Entry 1T20 (X-ray diffraction, 2.20 A resolution); this record covers chains A and C of the 3 polymer chains in the assembly.

== Chain A ==
Protein: HLA class I histocompatibility antigen, A-2 alpha chain
Organism: Homo sapiens
Reference sequence: P01892 (1A02_HUMAN); residues 1-275 here correspond to UniProt positions 25-299 (UniProt number = residue number + 24)
Sequence (275 residues; numbered 1 to 275; the number before each row is that of its first residue):
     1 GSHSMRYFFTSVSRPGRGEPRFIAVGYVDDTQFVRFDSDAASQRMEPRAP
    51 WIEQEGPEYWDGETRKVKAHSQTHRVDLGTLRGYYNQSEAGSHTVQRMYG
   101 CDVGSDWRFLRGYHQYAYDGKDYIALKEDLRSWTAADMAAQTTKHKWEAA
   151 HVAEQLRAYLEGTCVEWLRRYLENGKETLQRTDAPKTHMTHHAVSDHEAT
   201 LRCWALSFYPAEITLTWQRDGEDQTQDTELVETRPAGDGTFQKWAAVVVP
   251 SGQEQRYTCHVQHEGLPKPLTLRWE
Disulfide bonds: Cys101-Cys164, Cys203-Cys259

== Chain C ==
Protein: Gag peptide
Sequence (9 residues; row label = number of the first residue in the row):
     1 SLYNTIATL

== Chain A / chain C interface ==
Pairs across the interface (41):
  Met5(A) - Ser1(C)
  Tyr7(A) - Ser1(C)  hydrogen bond (side chain-backbone)
  Tyr7(A) - Leu2(C)  hydrophobic
  Phe9(A) - Leu2(C)  hydrophobic
  Met45(A) - Leu2(C)  hydrophobic
  Glu63(A) - Ser1(C)  hydrogen bond
  Glu63(A) - Leu2(C)  hydrogen bond (side chain-backbone)
  Arg65(A) - Asn4(C)
  Lys66(A) - Ser1(C)  hydrogen bond
  Lys66(A) - Leu2(C)  hydrogen bond (side chain-backbone)
  Lys66(A) - Tyr3(C)
  Lys66(A) - Asn4(C)
  Val67(A) - Leu2(C)
  His70(A) - Tyr3(C)
  His70(A) - Ile6(C)
  Thr73(A) - Ile6(C)
  Thr73(A) - Ala7(C)
  Thr73(A) - Thr8(C)
  Asp77(A) - Thr8(C)
  Asp77(A) - Leu9(C)  hydrogen bond (side chain-backbone)
  Thr80(A) - Leu9(C)
  Leu81(A) - Leu9(C)  hydrophobic
  Tyr84(A) - Leu9(C)  hydrogen bond (side chain-backbone)
  Arg97(A) - Ile6(C)
  Tyr99(A) - Leu2(C)
  Tyr99(A) - Tyr3(C)  hydrogen bond (side chain-backbone)
  Tyr116(A) - Leu9(C)
  Tyr123(A) - Leu9(C)  hydrophobic
  Thr143(A) - Leu9(C)  hydrogen bond (side chain-backbone)
  Lys146(A) - Leu9(C)  hydrogen bond (side chain-backbone)
  Trp147(A) - Ala7(C)
  Trp147(A) - Thr8(C)  hydrogen bond (side chain-backbone)
  Trp147(A) - Leu9(C)  hydrophobic
  Val152(A) - Ala7(C)  hydrophobic
  Gln155(A) - Tyr3(C)  hydrogen bond (backbone-side chain)
  Leu156(A) - Tyr3(C)  hydrophobic
  Tyr159(A) - Ser1(C)  hydrogen bond (side chain-backbone)
  Tyr159(A) - Leu2(C)
  Tyr159(A) - Tyr3(C)  hydrophobic
  Trp167(A) - Ser1(C)
  Tyr171(A) - Ser1(C)  hydrogen bond (side chain-backbone)
Interface residues without a listed pair, chain A (30 interface residues in all): Tyr59, Ala69, Val76

== Summary ==
Chain A and chain C form an interface of 30 and 8 residues respectively, with 14 hydrogen bonds. Polar pairs
include Tyr7(A)-Ser1(C), Glu63(A)-Ser1(C) and Glu63(A)-Leu2(C).
Here chain A is HLA class I histocompatibility antigen, A-2 alpha chain (Homo sapiens) and chain C is Gag
peptide. Entry 1T20 (Structural basis for degenerate recognition of HIV peptide variants by cytotoxic
lymphocyte, variant SL9-6I) was determined by X-ray diffraction, deposited together with 1S8D, 1T1W, 1T1X,
1T1Y, 1T1Z, 1T21 and 1T22.
